PDB entry 6HBG | electron microscopy, 3.16 A resolution | chains A and D of the 4 polymer chains in the assembly

# Chain A
Name: Echovirus 18 viral protein 1
From: Echovirus E18
Notes: EC 3.4.22.29, 3.6.1.15, 3.4.22.28, 2.7.7.48
Reference sequence: Q8V635 (Q8V635_9ENTO); residues 1-287 here correspond to UniProt positions 569-855 (UniProt number = residue number + 568)
Chain sequence (287 residues; row label = number of the first residue in the row):
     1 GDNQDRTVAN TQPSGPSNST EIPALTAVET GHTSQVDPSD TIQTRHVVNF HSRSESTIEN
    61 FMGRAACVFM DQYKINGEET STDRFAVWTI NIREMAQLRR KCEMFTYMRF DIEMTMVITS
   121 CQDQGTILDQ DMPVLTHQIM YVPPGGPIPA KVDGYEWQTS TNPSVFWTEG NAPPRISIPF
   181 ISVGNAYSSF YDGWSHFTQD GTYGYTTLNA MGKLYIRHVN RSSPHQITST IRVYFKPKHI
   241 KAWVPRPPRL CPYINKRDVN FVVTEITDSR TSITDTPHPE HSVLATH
Disordered / not traced: 1-6, 77-80, 124-129, 278-287

# Chain D
Name: Echovirus 18 viral protein 4
From: Echovirus E18
Reference sequence: Q8V635 (Q8V635_9ENTO); residues 1-69 here = UniProt positions 1-69
Chain sequence (69 residues; row label = number of the first residue in the row):
     1 MGAQVSTQKT GAHETSLSAK GNSIIHYTNI NFYKDAASSA SNRQDIQQDP GKFTDPVKDL
    61 MIKTLPALN
Disordered / not traced: 1-30, 69

# Interface between chain A and chain D
Residue-residue contacts (40):
  Glu21(A) with Thr64(D)
  Ile22(A) with Lys63(D); Thr64(D), hydrogen bond (backbone-backbone); Pro66(D), hydrophobic
  Pro23(A) with Lys63(D)
  Ala27(A) with Ala67(D), hydrophobic
  Thr30(A) with Val57(D); Met61(D)
  Gly31(A) with Pro56(D)
  His32(A) with Thr54(D); Asp55(D); Val57(D); Met61(D)
  Thr33(A) with Thr54(D), hydrogen bond (backbone-backbone)
  Gln35(A) with Thr54(D), hydrogen bond; Lys63(D), hydrogen bond (backbone-side chain)
  Val36(A) with Lys63(D)
  Asp40(A) with Lys63(D), salt bridge
  Ser52(A) with Ile46(D)
  Arg53(A) with Ile46(D); Gln48(D), hydrogen bond
  Ser54(A) with Ile46(D)
  Glu59(A) with Ser41(D); Asn42(D); Arg43(D)
  Asn60(A) with Arg43(D)
  Gly63(A) with Arg43(D), hydrogen bond (backbone-side chain)
  Asp111(A) with Ala37(D)
  Ser177(A) with Ala37(D), hydrogen bond (side chain-backbone); Ser38(D)
  Ile178(A) with Ala37(D)
  Pro179(A) with Ala37(D), hydrophobic
  Lys238(A) with Ala37(D), hydrogen bond (side chain-backbone); Ser39(D), hydrogen bond (side chain-backbone); Ser41(D)
  His239(A) with Ala36(D); Ser39(D); Ala40(D), hydrogen bond (side chain-backbone); Asn42(D)
  Pro245(A) with Phe53(D)
Also at the interface, not in a pair above, chain A (29 interface residues in all): Thr26, Asp37, Thr57, Arg64, Lys236
Also at the interface, not in a pair above, chain D (23 interface residues in all): Asp45, Leu65, Leu68

# Overview
29 residues of chain A face 23 of chain D across their interface; the contacts include 10 hydrogen bonds and 1
salt bridge. Polar pairs include Asp40(A)-Lys63(D), Gln35(A)-Thr54(D) and Gln35(A)-Lys63(D).
Chain A is Echovirus 18 viral protein 1 and chain D is Echovirus 18 viral protein 4, both from Echovirus E18;
the structure, Echovirus 18 native particle, was determined by electron microscopy (same publication as 6HBH,
6HBJ, 6HBK, 6HBL and 6HHT).
